Entry 1BGD (X-ray diffraction, 2.30 A resolution); this record covers chain A.

== Chain A ==
Molecule: Granulocyte colony-stimulating factor
Organism: Canis lupus familiaris
UniProtKB: P35834 (CSF3_CANFA); residues 1-175 here = UniProt positions 1-175
Amino-acid sequence (175 residues; row label = number of the first residue in the row):
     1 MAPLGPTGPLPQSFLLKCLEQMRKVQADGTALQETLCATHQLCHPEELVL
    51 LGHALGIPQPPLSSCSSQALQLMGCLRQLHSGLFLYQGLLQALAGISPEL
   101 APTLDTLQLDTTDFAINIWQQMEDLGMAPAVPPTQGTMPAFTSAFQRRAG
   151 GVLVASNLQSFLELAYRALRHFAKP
Unresolved in the structure: 1-9, 130-136, 174-175
Disulfide bonds: Cys-37/Cys-43, Cys-65/Cys-75
UniProt features mapped onto this chain:
  - glycosylation: Thr-134 (O-linked (GalNAc...) threonine)

== In short ==
Chain A is Granulocyte colony-stimulating factor (Canis lupus familiaris); the structure, Crystal structure of
canine and bovine granulocyte-colony stimulating factor (G-csf), was determined by X-ray diffraction together
with 1BGC and 1BGE from the same study.
